PDB entry 4CGQ | X-ray diffraction, 2.00 A resolution | chains A and Q

Chain A:
Protein: Tpr repeat-containing protein associated with HSP90
From: Saccharomyces cerevisiae
UniProtKB: P25638 (TAH1_YEAST); residue numbers follow UniProt; this construct covers 1-111
Amino-acid sequence (111 residues; each row starts with the number of its first residue):
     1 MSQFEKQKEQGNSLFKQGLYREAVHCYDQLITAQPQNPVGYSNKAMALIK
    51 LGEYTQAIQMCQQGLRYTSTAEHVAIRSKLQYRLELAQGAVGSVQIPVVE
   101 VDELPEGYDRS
Unresolved in the structure: 92-111
Modified residues: Mse-1 (selenomethionine; parent Met); Mse-46 (selenomethionine; parent Met); Mse-60 (selenomethionine; parent Met)
UniProt features mapped onto this chain:
  - modified residue: Ser-2 (N-acetylserine)

Chain Q:
Protein: Heat shock protein hsp 90-alpha
Notes: fragment: c-terminal peptide, residues 726-732
UniProtKB: P07900 (HS90A_HUMAN); residues 0-6 here correspond to UniProt positions 726-732 (UniProt number = residue number + 726)
Amino-acid sequence (7 residues; each row starts with the number of its first residue; numbering starts at 0):
     0 SRMEEVD
UniProt features mapped onto this chain:
  - region: Met-2 to Asp-6 (Essential for interaction with SMYD3, TSC1 and STIP1/HOP), Glu-3 to Asp-6 (Essential for interaction with SGTA and TTC1)

How chain A and chain Q interact:
Contacting residue pairs - 12 pairs, chain A then chain Q:
  Lys-8(A) / Asp-6(Q)  hydrogen bond (side chain-backbone)
  Asn-12(A) / Val-5(Q)
  Asn-12(A) / Asp-6(Q)  hydrogen bond (side chain-backbone)
  Phe-15(A) / Val-5(Q)  hydrophobic
  Tyr-27(A) / Val-5(Q)
  Val-39(A) / Asp-6(Q)
  Asn-43(A) / Val-5(Q)
  Asn-43(A) / Asp-6(Q)  hydrogen bond (side chain-backbone)
  Mse-46(A) / Glu-3(Q)
  Ser-78(A) / Met-2(Q)
  Gln-81(A) / Met-2(Q)
  Gln-81(A) / Glu-3(Q)  hydrogen bond
Interface features reported in the paper:
  - interface residues, chain A: Lys-8(A), Asn-12(A), Asn-43(A), Ser-78(A), Gln-81(A)

Overview:
9 residues of chain A and 4 residues of chain Q are in contact; the contacts include 4 hydrogen bonds. Polar
contacts include Lys-8(A)/Asp-6(Q), Asn-12(A)/Asp-6(Q) and Asn-43(A)/Asp-6(Q). From the paper: interface
residues Lys-8(A), Asn-12(A) and Asn-43(A) among others.
Chain A is Tpr repeat-containing protein associated with HSP90 (Saccharomyces cerevisiae) and chain Q is Heat
shock protein hsp 90-alpha; the structure, Full length Tah1 bound to HSP90 peptide SRMEEVD, was determined by
X-ray diffraction.
